PDB entry 6MUO | electron microscopy, 3.60 A resolution | chains C and I of the 13 polymer chains in the assembly

Chain C:
Molecule: Histone H2A type 1-C
Source organism: Homo sapiens
UniProtKB: Q93077 (H2A1C_HUMAN); residues 13-117 here correspond to UniProt positions 14-118 (UniProt number = residue number + 1)
Amino-acid sequence (105 residues; numbered 13 to 117; the number before each row is that of its first residue):
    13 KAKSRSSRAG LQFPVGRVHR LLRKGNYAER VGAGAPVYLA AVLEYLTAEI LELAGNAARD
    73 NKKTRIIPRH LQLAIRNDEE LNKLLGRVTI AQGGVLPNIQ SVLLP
Disordered / not traced: 13, 117
Differences from the reference sequence: conflict Ser113 (Ala114 in Q93077)
Curated features (UniProtKB/Swiss-Prot):
  - modified residue: Lys13 (N6-(beta-hydroxybutyryl)lysine), Lys36 (N6-(2-hydroxyisobutyryl)lysine), Lys74 (N6-(2-hydroxyisobutyryl)lysine), Lys75 (N6-(2-hydroxyisobutyryl)lysine), Lys95 (N6-(2-hydroxyisobutyryl)lysine), Gln104 (N5-methylglutamine)
  - cross-link (Glycyl lysine isopeptide (Lys-Gly)): Lys13 (interchain with G-Cter in ubiquitin), Lys15 (interchain with G-Cter in ubiquitin)

Chain I:
Molecule: DNA/RNA
Sequence (147 nucleotides; numbered -73 to 73; the number before each row is that of its first residue; numbers below 1 keep their minus sign (DA-73 is residue -73)):
   -73 ATCAAATATC CACCTGCAGA TTCTACCAAA AGTGTATTTG GAAACTGCTC CATCAAAAGG
   -13 CATGTTCAGC TCTGTGAGTG AAACTCCATC ATCACAAAGA ATATTCTGAG AATGCTTCCG
    47 TTTGCCTTTT ATATGAACTT CCTCGAT

How chain C and chain I interact:
Contacting residue pairs (12):
  Ala14(C) - DG-42(I)  phosphate contact
  Lys15(C) - DA-43(I)  phosphate contact
  Lys15(C) - DG-42(I)  phosphate contact
  Ser16(C) - DA-43(I)  phosphate contact
  Arg17(C) - DA-43(I)  hydrogen bond to the phosphate
  Arg20(C) - DG-42(I)  salt bridge to the phosphate
  Gly28(C) - DA-44(I)  phosphate contact
  Arg29(C) - DA-44(I)  hydrogen bond to the phosphate
  Arg32(C) - DA-45(I)  salt bridge to the phosphate
  Arg32(C) - DA-44(I)  salt bridge to the phosphate
  Arg77(C) - DA-56(I)  hydrogen bond to the phosphate
  Arg77(C) - DG-55(I)  salt bridge to the phosphate
Interface residues without a listed pair, chain C (10 interface residues in all): Arg42
Interface residues without a listed pair, chain I (8 interface residues in all): DT-36, DT-35

Overview:
Chain C and chain I form an interface of 10 and 8 residues respectively; the contacts include 3 hydrogen bonds
and 4 salt bridges. Among the polar pairs are Arg17(C)-DA-43(I), Arg29(C)-DA-44(I) and Arg77(C)-DA-56(I).
Here chain C is Histone H2A type 1-C (Homo sapiens) and chain I is DNA/RNA. Entry 6MUO (CENP-A nucleosome
bound by two copies of CENP-C(CD) and one copy CENP-N(NT)) was determined by electron microscopy (same
publication as 6MUP).
